3GN4 - chains A and B of the 3 polymer chains in the assembly; structure by X-ray diffraction, 2.70 A resolution.

# Chain A
Protein: Myosin-VI
Organism: Sus scrofa
Notes: fragment: sequence database residues 771-918
UniProt: Q29122 (MYO6_PIG); residues 770-917 here correspond to UniProt positions 771-918 (UniProt number = residue number + 1)
Sequence (148 residues; each row starts with the number of its first residue):
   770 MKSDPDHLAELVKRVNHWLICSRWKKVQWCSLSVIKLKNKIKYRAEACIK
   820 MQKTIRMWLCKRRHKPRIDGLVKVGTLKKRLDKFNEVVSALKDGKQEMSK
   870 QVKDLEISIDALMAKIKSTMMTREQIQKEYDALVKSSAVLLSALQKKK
Disordered / not traced: 770, 850-863, 914-917
Reported in the primary citation:
  - contacts within the chain: Arg-836/Ile-885 (hydrogen bond), Arg-836/Thr-888

# Chain B
Protein: Calmodulin
Organism: Drosophila melanogaster
UniProt: P62152 (CALM_DROME); residues 0-148 here correspond to UniProt positions 1-149 (UniProt number = residue number + 1)
Sequence (149 residues; numbered 0 to 148; the number before each row is that of its first residue; numbering starts at 0):
     0 MADQLTEEQIAEFKEAFSLFDKDGDGTITTKELGTVMRSLGQNPTEAELQ
    50 DMINEVDADGNGTIDFPEFLTMMARKMKDTDSEEEIREAFRVFDKDGNGF
   100 ISAAELRHVMTNLGEKLTDEEVDEMIREADIDGDGQVNYEEFVTMMTSK
Disordered / not traced: 0-2, 148
Bound ions: Ca2+ site 1: Asp-20, Asp-22, Asp-24, Thr-26; Ca2+ site 2: Asp-56, Asp-58, Asn-60, Thr-62; Ca2+ site 3: Asp-93, Asp-95, Asn-97, Phe-99, Glu-104; Ca2+ site 4: Asp-129, Asp-131, Asp-133, Gln-135, Glu-140

# Interface between chain A and chain B
Pairs across the interface (72):
  His-786(A) / Glu-127(B)  salt bridge
  Ile-789(A) / Glu-123(B)
  Ile-789(A) / Met-124(B)  hydrophobic
  Ile-789(A) / Glu-127(B)
  Cys-790(A) / Met-144(B)  hydrophobic
  Arg-792(A) / Met-109(B)
  Arg-792(A) / Glu-114(B)  salt bridge
  Arg-792(A) / Lys-115(B)  hydrogen bond (side chain-backbone)
  Arg-792(A) / Leu-116(B)
  Trp-793(A) / Leu-105(B)  hydrophobic
  Trp-793(A) / Met-124(B)  hydrogen bond (side chain-backbone)
  Trp-793(A) / Ala-128(B)
  Trp-793(A) / Met-144(B)  hydrophobic
  Lys-794(A) / Glu-11(B)  salt bridge
  Lys-794(A) / Met-144(B)
  Lys-794(A) / Met-145(B)
  Lys-794(A) / Ser-147(B)
  Lys-795(A) / Glu-14(B)
  Lys-795(A) / Ala-15(B)
  Lys-795(A) / Ser-17(B)
  Lys-795(A) / Leu-18(B)
  Lys-795(A) / Glu-114(B)  salt bridge
  Val-796(A) / Phe-92(B)  hydrophobic
  Val-796(A) / Met-109(B)  hydrophobic
  Val-796(A) / Leu-112(B)  hydrophobic
  Gln-797(A) / Phe-141(B)  hydrogen bond (side chain-backbone)
  Gln-797(A) / Met-144(B)
  Gln-797(A) / Met-145(B)
  Trp-798(A) / Glu-11(B)
  Trp-798(A) / Phe-12(B)  hydrophobic
  Trp-798(A) / Ala-15(B)
  Trp-798(A) / Met-145(B)  hydrogen bond (side chain-backbone)
  Cys-799(A) / Ala-15(B)
  Cys-799(A) / Leu-18(B)  hydrophobic
  Cys-799(A) / Val-35(B)  hydrophobic
  Cys-799(A) / Leu-39(B)
  Ser-800(A) / Ala-88(B)  hydrogen bond (side chain-backbone)
  Ser-800(A) / Val-91(B)
  Ser-800(A) / Phe-92(B)
  Leu-801(A) / Glu-84(B)
  Leu-801(A) / Met-145(B)  hydrophobic
  Ser-802(A) / Phe-12(B)
  Ser-802(A) / Met-72(B)
  Val-803(A) / Met-36(B)  hydrophobic
  Val-803(A) / Leu-39(B)  hydrophobic
  Val-803(A) / Gln-41(B)
  Ile-804(A) / Glu-84(B)
  Ile-804(A) / Glu-87(B)
  Ile-804(A) / Val-91(B)  hydrophobic
  Lys-805(A) / Met-76(B)
  Lys-805(A) / Glu-84(B)  salt bridge
  Leu-806(A) / Met-36(B)  hydrophobic
  Leu-806(A) / Met-51(B)  hydrophobic
  Leu-806(A) / Met-71(B)  hydrophobic
  Leu-806(A) / Met-72(B)  hydrophobic
  Lys-807(A) / Met-36(B)
  Lys-807(A) / Gln-41(B)
  Lys-807(A) / Glu-87(B)  salt bridge
  Asn-808(A) / Arg-74(B)
  Asn-808(A) / Glu-84(B)  hydrogen bond
  Lys-809(A) / Met-51(B)
  Lys-809(A) / Glu-54(B)  salt bridge
  Lys-809(A) / Thr-70(B)
  Lys-809(A) / Met-71(B)  hydrogen bond (side chain-backbone)
  Lys-809(A) / Ala-73(B)  hydrogen bond (side chain-backbone)
  Ile-810(A) / Pro-43(B)  hydrophobic
  Ile-810(A) / Glu-47(B)
  Ile-810(A) / Met-51(B)  hydrophobic
  Tyr-812(A) / Arg-74(B)
  Tyr-812(A) / Lys-75(B)
  Arg-813(A) / Asp-50(B)  salt bridge
  Arg-813(A) / Glu-54(B)  salt bridge
Interface residues without a listed pair, chain B (47 interface residues in all): Gln-8, Phe-19, Leu-32, Phe-68, Ile-85, Val-136
The authors on this interface:
  - interface residues, chain A: Trp-793(A), Trp-798(A), Leu-806(A)
  - interface residues, chain B: Leu-18(B), Phe-19(B)

# Summary
Chain A and chain B form an interface of 24 and 47 residues respectively; the contacts include 8 hydrogen
bonds and 9 salt bridges. Among the polar pairs are His-786(A)/Glu-127(B), Arg-792(A)/Glu-114(B) and
Lys-794(A)/Glu-11(B). The paper reports interface residues Trp-793(A), Trp-798(A) and Leu-18(B) among others;
contacts within the chain involving Arg-836(A), Ile-885(A) and Thr-888(A).
Here chain A is Myosin-VI (Sus scrofa) and chain B is Calmodulin (Drosophila melanogaster). Entry 3GN4 (Myosin
lever arm) was determined by X-ray diffraction.
